Entry 8XY6 (electron microscopy, 3.00 A resolution); this record covers chains B and C of the 9 polymer chains in the assembly.

# Chain B
Protein: DNA-directed RNA polymerase subunit beta
Organism: African swine fever virus
Notes: EC 2.7.7.6
Reference sequence: A0A2X0RU95 (A0A2X0RU95_ASF); numbering as in UniProt (aligned over 8-1242)
Chain sequence (1235 residues; numbered 8 to 1242; the number before each row is that of its first residue):
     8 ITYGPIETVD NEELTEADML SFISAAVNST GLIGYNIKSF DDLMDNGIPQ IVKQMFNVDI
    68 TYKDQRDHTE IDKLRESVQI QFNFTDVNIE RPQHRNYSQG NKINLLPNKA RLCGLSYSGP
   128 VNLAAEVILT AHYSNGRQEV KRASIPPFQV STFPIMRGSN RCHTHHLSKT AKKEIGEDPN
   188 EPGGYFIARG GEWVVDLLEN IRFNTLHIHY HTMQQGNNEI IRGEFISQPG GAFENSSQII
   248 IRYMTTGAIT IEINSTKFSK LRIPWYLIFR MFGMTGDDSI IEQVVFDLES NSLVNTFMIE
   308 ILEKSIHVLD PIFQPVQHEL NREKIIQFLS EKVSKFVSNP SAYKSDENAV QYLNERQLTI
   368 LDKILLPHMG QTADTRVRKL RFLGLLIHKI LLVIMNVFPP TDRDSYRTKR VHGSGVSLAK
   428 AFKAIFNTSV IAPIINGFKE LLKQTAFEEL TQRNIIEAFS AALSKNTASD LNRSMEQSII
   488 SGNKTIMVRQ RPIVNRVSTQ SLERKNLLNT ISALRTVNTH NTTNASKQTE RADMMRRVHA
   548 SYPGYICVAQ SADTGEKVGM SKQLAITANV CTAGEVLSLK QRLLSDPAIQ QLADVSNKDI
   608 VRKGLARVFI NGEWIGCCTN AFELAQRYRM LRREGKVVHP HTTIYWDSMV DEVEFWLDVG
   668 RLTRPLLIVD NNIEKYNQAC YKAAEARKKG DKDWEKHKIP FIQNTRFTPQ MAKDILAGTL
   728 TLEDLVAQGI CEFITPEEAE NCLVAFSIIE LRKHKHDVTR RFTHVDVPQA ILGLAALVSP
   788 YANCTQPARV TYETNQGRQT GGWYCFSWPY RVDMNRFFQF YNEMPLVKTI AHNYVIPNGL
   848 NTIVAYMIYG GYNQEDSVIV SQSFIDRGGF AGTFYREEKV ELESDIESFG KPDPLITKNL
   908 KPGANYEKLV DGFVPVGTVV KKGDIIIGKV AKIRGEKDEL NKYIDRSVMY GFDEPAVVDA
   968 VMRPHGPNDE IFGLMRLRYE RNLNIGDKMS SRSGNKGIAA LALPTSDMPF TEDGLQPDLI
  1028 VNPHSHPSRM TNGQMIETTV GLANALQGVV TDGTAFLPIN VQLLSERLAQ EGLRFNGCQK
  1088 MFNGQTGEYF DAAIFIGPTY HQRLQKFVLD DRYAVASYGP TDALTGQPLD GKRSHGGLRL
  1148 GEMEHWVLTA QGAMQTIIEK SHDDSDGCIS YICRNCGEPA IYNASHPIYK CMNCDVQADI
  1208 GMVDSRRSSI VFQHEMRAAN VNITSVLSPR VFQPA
Not modelled in the structure: 72-78, 220-224, 473-476, 494-500, 529-531, 941-949
Bound ions: Zn2+: Cys-1180, Cys-1183, Cys-1198, Cys-1201

# Chain C
Protein: DNA-directed RNA polymerase RPB3-11 homolog
Organism: African swine fever virus
Reference sequence: A0A2X0RUE7 (A0A2X0RUE7_ASF); numbering as in UniProt (aligned over 2-359)
Chain sequence (358 residues; each row starts with the number of its first residue):
     2 EKIFQNVEIK PFLIDFSNLF IKNAAKKLFQ LEEQLPLVPV NVVMDFKGIS RAAVHGLSRV
    62 LQDEIPNYML DIKPGGYKIE DSTDLFMTEQ FIRNRINFIP IYAKNETLVF ALRSLNNSCE
   122 VKTIYSRDLI QVAGPKLKYP IFNPTFEIGF LQPGKSLIIE DIYIKKGIGR KHAAFNLAVK
   182 THFSHLDIEQ YPTDKKEYMA LSGYKQSSMT SDPRHHRLGL CFPAVPLPHI NQAVRTYLKN
   242 ACRIIIGRIQ SIQKIYENFE EPQPELVLFS MDEEKTKAII TIKDETHTIG NLLKTYIYEM
   302 IPDISFVGYQ CVPHKQEMVL TIIHKASQED LITLLEKSIQ NIIQTFQILE KNVDELIA

# How chain B and chain C interact
Pairs across the interface (92):
  Lys-180(B) / Gln-153(C)  hydrogen bond
  Phe-813(B) / Phe-87(C)
  Trp-815(B) / Leu-86(C)
  Trp-815(B) / Phe-87(C)
  Trp-815(B) / Thr-89(C)
  Pro-816(B) / Leu-86(C)
  Pro-816(B) / Phe-87(C)
  Tyr-817(B) / Leu-86(C)  hydrophobic
  Tyr-817(B) / Lys-156(C)
  Phe-827(B) / Thr-89(C)
  Phe-827(B) / Gln-91(C)
  Phe-827(B) / Phe-92(C)  hydrophobic
  Tyr-828(B) / Phe-92(C)
  Tyr-828(B) / Arg-96(C)
  Tyr-859(B) / Pro-314(C)
  Ser-870(B) / Ala-174(C)
  Ser-870(B) / Asn-177(C)  hydrogen bond
  Asp-873(B) / Asn-95(C)  hydrogen bond (backbone-side chain)
  Asp-873(B) / Phe-99(C)
  Asp-873(B) / His-173(C)
  Asp-873(B) / Ala-174(C)  hydrogen bond (side chain-backbone)
  Arg-874(B) / Asn-95(C)
  Arg-874(B) / Phe-99(C)
  Arg-874(B) / Asn-177(C)
  Gly-879(B) / Gln-91(C)
  Val-923(B) / Ile-80(C)  hydrophobic
  Glu-987(B) / Gln-91(C)
  Pro-1011(B) / Asp-64(C)
  Thr-1012(B) / Asp-64(C)
  Thr-1012(B) / Asn-177(C)
  Thr-1012(B) / Lys-181(C)  hydrogen bond (backbone-side chain)
  Ser-1013(B) / Arg-60(C)
  Ser-1013(B) / Asp-64(C)  hydrogen bond
  Ser-1013(B) / Glu-65(C)
  Asp-1014(B) / Arg-60(C)  salt bridge
  Asp-1014(B) / His-288(C)
  Met-1015(B) / Lys-181(C)
  Phe-1017(B) / His-56(C)
  Phe-1017(B) / Lys-181(C)
  Phe-1017(B) / Phe-184(C)  hydrophobic
  Glu-1019(B) / His-183(C)
  Glu-1019(B) / Phe-184(C)  hydrogen bond (backbone-backbone)
  Glu-1019(B) / Ser-185(C)
  Asp-1020(B) / Thr-182(C)
  Gly-1021(B) / Lys-181(C)
  Gly-1021(B) / Thr-182(C)
  Gln-1023(B) / Lys-181(C)  hydrogen bond
  Arg-1081(B) / Thr-194(C)
  Arg-1081(B) / Tyr-199(C)  hydrogen bond (side chain-backbone)
  Arg-1081(B) / Met-200(C)  hydrogen bond (side chain-backbone)
  Arg-1081(B) / Leu-202(C)  hydrogen bond (side chain-backbone)
  Arg-1081(B) / Ser-203(C)  hydrogen bond (side chain-backbone)
  Phe-1082(B) / Met-200(C)  hydrophobic
  Asn-1083(B) / Met-200(C)
  Lys-1087(B) / Gln-191(C)  hydrogen bond
  Lys-1087(B) / Ser-203(C)  hydrogen bond (side chain-backbone)
  Lys-1087(B) / Gly-204(C)
  Lys-1087(B) / Tyr-205(C)
  Phe-1089(B) / Phe-184(C)
  Phe-1089(B) / His-186(C)
  Asn-1090(B) / His-56(C)
  Gly-1091(B) / His-56(C)  hydrogen bond (backbone-side chain)
  Gly-1091(B) / Arg-60(C)  hydrogen bond (backbone-side chain)
  Gln-1092(B) / His-56(C)
  Gln-1092(B) / Arg-60(C)
  Gln-1092(B) / His-288(C)
  Thr-1093(B) / His-56(C)
  Thr-1093(B) / Asn-292(C)  hydrogen bond (backbone-side chain)
  Thr-1093(B) / Tyr-310(C)
  Gly-1094(B) / Arg-52(C)
  Gly-1094(B) / His-56(C)  hydrogen bond (backbone-side chain)
  Gly-1094(B) / Phe-184(C)
  Glu-1095(B) / Arg-52(C)  salt bridge
  Glu-1095(B) / Ser-209(C)
  Tyr-1096(B) / His-186(C)
  Tyr-1096(B) / Ile-189(C)
  Tyr-1096(B) / Ser-203(C)
  Tyr-1096(B) / Tyr-205(C)  hydrophobic
  Tyr-1096(B) / Gln-207(C)  hydrogen bond (side chain-backbone)
  Tyr-1096(B) / Ser-208(C)  hydrogen bond (side chain-backbone)
  Tyr-1096(B) / Ser-209(C)  hydrogen bond (backbone-side chain)
  Tyr-1096(B) / Ser-212(C)  hydrogen bond
  Phe-1097(B) / Ser-203(C)
  Asp-1098(B) / Leu-202(C)
  Asp-1098(B) / Ser-203(C)  hydrogen bond (backbone-backbone)
  Asp-1098(B) / Ser-208(C)  hydrogen bond
  Asp-1098(B) / Ser-209(C)  hydrogen bond (side chain-backbone)
  Ala-1099(B) / Ala-201(C)
  Ala-1100(B) / Met-200(C)
  Ala-1100(B) / Ala-201(C)  hydrogen bond (backbone-backbone)
  Ala-1100(B) / Leu-202(C)
  Ala-1100(B) / Ser-203(C)
Also at the interface, not in a pair above, chain B (49 interface residues in all): Gly-875, Ala-878, Thr-880, Tyr-882, Gly-924, Arg-988, Asn-989, Leu-1008, Cys-1085
Also at the interface, not in a pair above, chain C (48 interface residues in all): Gln-63, Arg-171, Lys-172, Lys-197, Met-210

# In short
49 residues of chain B face 48 of chain C across their interface, with 26 hydrogen bonds and 2 salt bridges.
Polar pairs include Asp-1014(B)/Arg-60(C), Glu-1095(B)/Arg-52(C) and Lys-180(B)/Gln-153(C). Cys-1180(B),
Cys-1183(B), Cys-1198(B) and Cys-1201(B) form the Zn2+ site.
Here chain B is DNA-directed RNA polymerase subunit beta and chain C is DNA-directed RNA polymerase RPB3-11
homolog, both from African swine fever virus. Entry 8XY6 (ASFV RNAP M1249L C-tail occupied complex3 (MCOC3))
was determined by electron microscopy (same publication as 8Y0E, 8XX4, 8XX5, 8XXP and 8XXT).
